PDB entry 8X8O | electron microscopy, 2.50 A resolution | chains B and C of the 3 polymer chains in the assembly

# Chain B (and C)
Protein: Probable tail spike protein
Source organism: Klebsiella phage SH-Kp 152410
Notes: chain C of this document is another copy of the same molecule, construct and numbering; everything in this record applies to it too
UniProt: A0A2K9VGS2 (A0A2K9VGS2_9CAUD); residue numbers follow UniProt; this construct covers 1-1017
Chain sequence (1037 residues; numbered -19 to 1017; the number before each row is that of its first residue; numbers below 1 keep their minus sign (Met-19 is residue -19)):
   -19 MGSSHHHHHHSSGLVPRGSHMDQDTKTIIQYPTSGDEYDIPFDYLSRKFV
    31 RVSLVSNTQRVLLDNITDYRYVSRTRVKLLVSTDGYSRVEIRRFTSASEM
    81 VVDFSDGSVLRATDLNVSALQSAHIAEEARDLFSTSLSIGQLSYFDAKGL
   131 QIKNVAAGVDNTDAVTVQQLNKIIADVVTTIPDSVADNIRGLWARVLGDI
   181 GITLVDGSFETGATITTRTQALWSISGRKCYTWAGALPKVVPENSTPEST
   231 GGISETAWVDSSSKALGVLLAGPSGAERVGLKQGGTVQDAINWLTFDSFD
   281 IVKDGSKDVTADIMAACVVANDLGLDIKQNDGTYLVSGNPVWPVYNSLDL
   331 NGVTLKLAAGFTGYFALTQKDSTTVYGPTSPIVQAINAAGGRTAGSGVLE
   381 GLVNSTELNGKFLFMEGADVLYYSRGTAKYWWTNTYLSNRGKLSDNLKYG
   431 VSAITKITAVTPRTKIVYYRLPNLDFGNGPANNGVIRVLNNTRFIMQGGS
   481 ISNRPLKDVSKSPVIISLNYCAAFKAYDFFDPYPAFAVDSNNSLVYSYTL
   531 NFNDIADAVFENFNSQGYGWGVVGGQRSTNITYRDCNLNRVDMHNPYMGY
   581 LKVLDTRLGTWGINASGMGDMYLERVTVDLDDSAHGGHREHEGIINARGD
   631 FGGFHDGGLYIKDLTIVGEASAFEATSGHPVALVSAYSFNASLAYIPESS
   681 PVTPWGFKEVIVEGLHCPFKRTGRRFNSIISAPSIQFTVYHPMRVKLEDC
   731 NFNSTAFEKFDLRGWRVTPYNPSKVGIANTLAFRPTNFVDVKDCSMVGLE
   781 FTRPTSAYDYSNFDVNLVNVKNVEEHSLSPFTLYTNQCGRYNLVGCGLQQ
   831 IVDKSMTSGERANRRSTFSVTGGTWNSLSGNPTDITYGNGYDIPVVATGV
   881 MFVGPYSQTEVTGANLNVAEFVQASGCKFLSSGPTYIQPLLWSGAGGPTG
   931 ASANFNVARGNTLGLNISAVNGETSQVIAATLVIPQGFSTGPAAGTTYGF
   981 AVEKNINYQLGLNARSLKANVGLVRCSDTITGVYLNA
Disordered / not traced: -19 to 242
Construct notes: initiating methionine (-19); expression tag (-18 to 0)

# Chain B / chain C interface
Residue-residue contacts (145):
  Leu250(B) - Arg258(C)
  Leu250(B) - Val259(C)
  Leu250(B) - Gly260(C)  hydrogen bond (backbone-backbone)
  Ala251(B) - Arg258(C)
  Gly252(B) - Gly260(C)
  Pro253(B) - Gly260(C)
  Pro253(B) - Leu261(C)
  Pro253(B) - Lys262(C)  hydrogen bond (backbone-backbone)
  Gly255(B) - Val259(C)
  Gly255(B) - Gly260(C)  hydrogen bond (backbone-backbone)
  Ala256(B) - Val259(C)
  Ala256(B) - Gly260(C)  hydrogen bond (backbone-backbone)
  Ala256(B) - Leu261(C)  hydrophobic
  Gln268(B) - Leu261(C)
  Gln268(B) - Lys262(C)  hydrogen bond (side chain-backbone)
  Gln268(B) - Gln263(C)  hydrogen bond
  Ile271(B) - Gln263(C)
  Ile271(B) - Ala270(C)  hydrophobic
  Ile271(B) - Ile271(C)  hydrophobic
  Asn272(B) - Gln263(C)
  Trp273(B) - Gln263(C)  hydrogen bond (backbone-side chain)
  Trp273(B) - Ala270(C)
  Leu274(B) - Gln263(C)
  Thr275(B) - Asp269(C)
  Asp277(B) - Asp269(C)
  Ser278(B) - Gly264(C)
  Ser278(B) - Gly265(C)
  Ser278(B) - Asp269(C)
  Leu305(B) - Gln263(C)
  Asn310(B) - Asn272(C)
  Asn331(B) - Lys445(C)
  Asn331(B) - Ile446(C)  hydrogen bond (side chain-backbone)
  Gly332(B) - Lys445(C)
  Arg450(B) - Tyr448(C)  hydrogen bond
  Asn453(B) - Thr444(C)
  Gly478(B) - Ile446(C)
  Gly479(B) - Arg473(C)
  Ser480(B) - Arg473(C)
  Leu486(B) - Asn419(C)
  Leu486(B) - Arg420(C)
  Asp508(B) - Ile446(C)
  Asp508(B) - Arg473(C)  hydrogen bond (backbone-side chain)
  Asp508(B) - Lys505(C)  salt bridge
  Phe510(B) - Arg473(C)
  Pro512(B) - Tyr416(C)  hydrogen bond (backbone-side chain)
  Tyr513(B) - Ser418(C)
  Tyr513(B) - Asn419(C)
  Phe516(B) - Arg420(C)
  Gln546(B) - Ser418(C)
  Gly547(B) - Ser418(C)
  Gly547(B) - Lys422(C)
  Tyr548(B) - Val378(C)
  Tyr548(B) - Arg420(C)
  Tyr548(B) - Lys422(C)
  Asp565(B) - Arg564(C)  salt bridge
  Asp585(B) - Arg564(C)  salt bridge
  Asp585(B) - Lys582(C)  salt bridge
  Arg587(B) - Asp537(C)  salt bridge
  Arg587(B) - Asn560(C)
  Arg587(B) - Tyr580(C)
  Arg605(B) - Leu584(C)
  Arg605(B) - Glu604(C)  salt bridge
  Asp609(B) - Lys422(C)  salt bridge
  Asp609(B) - Ser424(C)
  Asp609(B) - Asn426(C)
  Asp611(B) - Gly377(C)
  Asp611(B) - Lys422(C)
  Asp611(B) - Asn426(C)
  Asp643(B) - Lys642(C)  salt bridge
  Thr645(B) - Tyr602(C)
  Glu693(B) - Glu693(C)
  His696(B) - Tyr602(C)
  His696(B) - Tyr640(C)
  Phe699(B) - Gly375(C)
  Phe699(B) - Leu427(C)
  Glu728(B) - Lys726(C)  salt bridge
  Asp729(B) - Arg724(C)  salt bridge
  Asp729(B) - Lys726(C)  salt bridge
  Asn731(B) - Glu689(C)  hydrogen bond
  Lys772(B) - Lys772(C)
  Asp773(B) - Arg724(C)  salt bridge
  Asp773(B) - Asp770(C)
  Asp773(B) - Lys772(C)
  Asn799(B) - Asp770(C)  hydrogen bond
  Asn799(B) - Asn796(C)  hydrogen bond
  Lys801(B) - Phe768(C)
  Lys801(B) - Asp794(C)  salt bridge
  Val803(B) - Met723(C)
  Val803(B) - Tyr750(C)  hydrogen bond (backbone-side chain)
  Val803(B) - Phe768(C)  hydrophobic
  Glu804(B) - Tyr750(C)
  Glu804(B) - Arg764(C)
  Glu805(B) - Tyr750(C)
  Glu805(B) - Arg764(C)
  Ser807(B) - Arg764(C)  hydrogen bond (backbone-side chain)
  Gly853(B) - Asn822(C)  hydrogen bond (backbone-side chain)
  Thr854(B) - Arg820(C)
  Thr878(B) - Thr878(C)
  Gly879(B) - Ser849(C)  hydrogen bond (backbone-side chain)
  Val883(B) - Leu761(C)
  Gln888(B) - Gly967(C)
  Gln888(B) - Phe968(C)
  Gly906(B) - Val876(C)
  Lys908(B) - Gln903(C)  hydrogen bond
  Lys908(B) - Gln966(C)
  Leu910(B) - Asn759(C)
  Leu910(B) - Leu761(C)  hydrophobic
  Ser912(B) - Ala762(C)
  Pro914(B) - Asn759(C)  hydrogen bond (backbone-side chain)
  Pro914(B) - Arg845(C)
  Thr915(B) - Asp872(C)
  Tyr916(B) - Asn759(C)
  Tyr916(B) - Thr847(C)
  Tyr916(B) - Asp872(C)
  Tyr916(B) - Pro874(C)
  Tyr916(B) - Leu997(C)  hydrophobic
  Gln918(B) - Gln966(C)
  Gln918(B) - Gly967(C)
  Gln918(B) - Phe968(C)
  Gly944(B) - Phe968(C)
  Leu945(B) - Phe968(C)
  Asn946(B) - Ser969(C)  hydrogen bond
  Gln956(B) - Pro972(C)
  Gln956(B) - Gln989(C)  hydrogen bond
  Val957(B) - Ser969(C)
  Val957(B) - Gly971(C)
  Val957(B) - Pro972(C)
  Ile958(B) - Ser969(C)
  Ala959(B) - Ser969(C)
  Ala959(B) - Pro972(C)
  Ala960(B) - Phe968(C)
  Thr977(B) - Ala974(C)
  Thr977(B) - Gly975(C)
  Thr977(B) - Thr976(C)
  Tyr978(B) - Ala974(C)
  Tyr978(B) - Thr976(C)
  Tyr978(B) - Asn987(C)
  Phe980(B) - Gln989(C)
  Phe980(B) - Arg1005(C)
  Asn985(B) - Thr976(C)
  Asn985(B) - Asn987(C)
  Tyr1014(B) - Phe968(C)  hydrophobic
  Asn1016(B) - Gln966(C)
  Asn1016(B) - Phe968(C)
  Ala1017(B) - Gln966(C)
Also at the interface, not in a pair above, chain B (104 interface residues in all): Leu246, Gly247, Glu257, Val259, Val267, Val299, Leu303, Gln477, Lys487, Asn542, Glu604, Ala614, Gly648, Asn802, Ser809, Gly825, Thr851, Gly852, Met881, Thr976, Gly979
Also at the interface, not in a pair above, chain C (97 interface residues in all): Leu246, Leu250, Val267, Trp273, Thr386, Asn389, Gly390, Leu423, Lys428, Pro442, Lys688, Pro749, Pro765, Thr851, Pro928, Pro965, Thr970, Tyr988, Ser996, Cys1006

# Summary
The interface between chain B and chain C involves 104 residues on one side and 97 on the other, with 22
hydrogen bonds and 13 salt bridges. Polar pairs include Asp508(B)-Lys505(C), Asp565(B)-Arg564(C) and
Asp585(B)-Arg564(C).
Chain B and chain C are both Probable tail spike protein (Klebsiella phage SH-Kp 152410); the structure,
Cryo-EM structure of a bacteriophage tail- spike protein against Klebsiella pneumoniae K64,ORF41(K64-ORF41) in
5 mM EDTA, was determined by electron microscopy, deposited together with 8X8M.
